7U99 - chain A; structure by X-ray diffraction, 2.50 A resolution.

# Chain A
Protein: Epidermal growth factor receptor
Source organism: Homo sapiens
Notes: EC 2.7.10.1; fragment: kinase domain, residues 695-1022
UniProt: P00533 (EGFR_HUMAN); residues 695-1022 here = UniProt positions 695-1022
Amino-acid sequence (331 residues; row label = number of the first residue in the row):
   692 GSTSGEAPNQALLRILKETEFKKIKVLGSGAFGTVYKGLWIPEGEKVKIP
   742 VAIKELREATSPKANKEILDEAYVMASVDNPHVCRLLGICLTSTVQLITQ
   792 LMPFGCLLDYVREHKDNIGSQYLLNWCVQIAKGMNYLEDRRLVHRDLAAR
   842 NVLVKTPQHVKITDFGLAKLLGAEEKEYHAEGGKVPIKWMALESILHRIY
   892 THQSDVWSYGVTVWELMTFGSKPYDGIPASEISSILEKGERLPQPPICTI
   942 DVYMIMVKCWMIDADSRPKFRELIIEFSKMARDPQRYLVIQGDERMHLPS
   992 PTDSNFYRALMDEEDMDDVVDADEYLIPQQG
Not modelled in the structure: 692-693, 985-1005, 1019-1022
Construct notes: expression tag (692-694)
Small-molecule neighbours:
  - citrate anion (FLC): Arg-841, Val-876, Pro-877, Ile-878, Lys-879, Trp-880, Ala-920
  - M0R (19-chloro-22-methoxy-8,9,11,12,14,15-hexahydro-21H-4,6-ethenopyrimido[5,4-m][1,4,7,10,15]benzotetraoxazacycloheptadecine): Leu-718, Val-726, Ala-743, Lys-745, Glu-762, Met-766, Leu-788, Thr-790, Gln-791, Leu-792, Met-793, Pro-794, Phe-795, Gly-796, Cys-797, Arg-841, Asn-842, Leu-844, Thr-854, Asp-855
Swiss-Prot annotation at these positions:
  - active site: Asp-837 (Proton acceptor)
  - binding site (ATP): Leu-718 to Val-726, Lys-745, Thr-790, Gln-791, Asp-855
  - site: Tyr-1016 (Important for interaction with PIK3C2B)
  - modified residue: Ser-695 (Phosphoserine), Lys-745 (N6-(2-hydroxyisobutyryl)lysine), Tyr-869 (Phosphotyrosine), Ser-991 (Phosphoserine), Ser-995 (Phosphoserine), Tyr-998 (Phosphotyrosine), Tyr-1016 (Phosphotyrosine)
  - cross-link (Glycyl lysine isopeptide (Lys-Gly)): Lys-716 (interchain with G-Cter in ubiquitin), Lys-737 (interchain with G-Cter in ubiquitin), Lys-754 (interchain with G-Cter in ubiquitin), Lys-757 (interchain with G-Cter in ubiquitin), Lys-867 (interchain with G-Cter in ubiquitin), Lys-929 (interchain with G-Cter in ubiquitin), Lys-960 (interchain with G-Cter in ubiquitin), Lys-970 (interchain with G-Cter in ubiquitin)
  - natural variant: Glu-709 (E709A: Found in a lung cancer sample; E709G: Found in a lung cancer sample; E709K: Found in a lung cancer sample), Gly-719 (G719A: Found in a lung cancer sample; G719C: Found in a lung cancer sample; G719D: Found in a lung cancer sample; G719S: Found in a lung cancer sample), Gly-724 (G724S: Found in a lung cancer sample), Glu-734 (E734K: Found in a lung cancer sample), Glu-746 to Ser-752 (sequence variant, change not given here; Found in a lung cancer sample), Glu-746 to Thr-751 (sequence variant, change not given here; Found in a lung cancer sample), Glu-746 to Ala-750 (deletion: Found in a lung cancer sample), Glu-746 (deletion: Found in a lung cancer sample), Leu-747 to Thr-751 (deletion: Found in a lung cancer sample), Leu-747 to Glu-749 (deletion: Found in a lung cancer sample), Leu-747 (L747F: Found in a lung cancer sample), Arg-748 (R748P: Found in a lung cancer sample), 12 further natural variant entries in UniProt
  - mutagenesis: Pro-699 (P699A: Reduced phosphorylation), Asn-700 (N700A: Abolishes phosphorylation), Leu-704 (L704A: Abolishes phosphorylation), Arg-705 (R705A: Abolishes phosphorylation), Ile-706 (I706A: Abolishes phosphorylation), Lys-745 (K745A/M: Abolishes kinase activity), Asp-974 (D974A: Strongly reduced phosphorylation), Arg-977 (R977A: Reduced phosphorylation), Glu-1005 to Asp-1006 (Constitutively activated kinase), Tyr-1016 (Y1016F: 50% decrease in interaction with PIK3C2B. 65% decrease in interaction with PIK3C2B; when associated with F-1197. Abolishes interaction with PIK3C2B; when associated with F-1197 and F-1092)

# Overview
Ligands of chain A: compound M0R and citrate anion. UniProt lists active-site residue Asp-837, 13 ATP-binding
residues and 11 mutagenesis sites.
Chain A is Epidermal growth factor receptor (Homo sapiens); the structure, EGFR kinase in complex with a
macrocyclic inhibitor, was determined by X-ray diffraction, deposited together with 7U98 and 7U9A.
